Entry 3EAO (X-ray diffraction, 3.10 A resolution); this record covers chains A and B.

# Chain A (and B)
Molecule: Thioredoxin reductase 1, cytoplasmic
From: Rattus norvegicus
Notes: EC 1.8.1.9; chain B of this document is another copy of the same molecule, construct and numbering; everything in this record applies to it too
UniProtKB: O89049 (TRXR1_RAT); residue numbers follow UniProt; this construct covers 1-499
Chain sequence (499 residues; row label = number of the first residue in the row):
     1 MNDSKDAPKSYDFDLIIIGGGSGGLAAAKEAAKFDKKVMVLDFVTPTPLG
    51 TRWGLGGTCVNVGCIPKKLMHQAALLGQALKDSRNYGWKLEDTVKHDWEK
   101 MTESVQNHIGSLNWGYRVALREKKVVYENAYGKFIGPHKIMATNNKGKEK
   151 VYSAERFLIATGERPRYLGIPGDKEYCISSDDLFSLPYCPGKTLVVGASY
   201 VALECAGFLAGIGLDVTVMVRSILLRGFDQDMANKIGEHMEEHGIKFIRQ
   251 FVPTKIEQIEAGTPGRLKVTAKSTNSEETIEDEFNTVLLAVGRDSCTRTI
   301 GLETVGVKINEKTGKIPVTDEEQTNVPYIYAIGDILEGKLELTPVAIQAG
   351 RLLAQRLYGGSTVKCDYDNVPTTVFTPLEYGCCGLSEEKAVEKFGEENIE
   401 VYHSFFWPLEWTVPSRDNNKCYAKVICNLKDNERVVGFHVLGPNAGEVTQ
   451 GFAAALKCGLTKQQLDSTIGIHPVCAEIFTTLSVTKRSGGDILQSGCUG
Disordered / not traced: 1-10 (chain B: 1-9)
Differences from the reference sequence: conflict Arg-52 (Asn in O89049), Trp-53 (Gly in O89049)
Modified residues: Sec-498 (selenocysteine)
Swiss-Prot annotation at these positions:
  - active site: His-472 (Proton acceptor)
  - binding site (FAD): Ile-18 to Gly-23, Asp-42, Phe-43, Thr-58, Cys-59, Gly-63 to Lys-67, Tyr-131, Gly-132, Thr-161, Tyr-200, Asp-334, Glu-341 to Thr-343, His-472
  - binding site (NADP(+)): Arg-166, Ala-198 to Glu-204, Arg-221, Ser-222, Arg-226 to Phe-228, Val-291 to Arg-293, Lys-315, Glu-341
  - modified residue: Lys-68 (N6-succinyllysine), Tyr-131 (Phosphotyrosine)
  - cross-link: Cys-497 to Sec-498 (Cysteinyl-selenocysteine (Cys-Sec))
  - mutagenesis: Sec-498 (U498S: Loss of activity; Loss of activity)
Cystine bridges: Cys-59/Cys-64
Residues lining bound ligands:
  - FAD (flavin-adenine dinucleotide): Ile-18, Gly-19, Gly-20, Gly-21, Ser-22, Gly-23, Gly-24, Leu-41, Asp-42, Phe-43, Val-44, Gly-57, Thr-58, Cys-59, Val-62, Gly-63, Cys-64, Lys-67, Ala-130, Tyr-131, Gly-132, Ala-160, Thr-161, Gly-162, Glu-163, Ser-180, Phe-184, Tyr-200, Val-201, Glu-204, Arg-293, Cys-296, Ile-300, Ile-332, Gly-333, Asp-334, Glu-341, Leu-342, Thr-343, Pro-344, Ala-346, Phe-375
  - NADP (NAP; NADP nicotinamide-adenine-dinucleotide phosphate): Leu-168, Val-196, Gly-197, Ala-198, Ser-199, Tyr-200, Val-201, Ala-202, Arg-221, Ser-222, Ile-223, Arg-226, Val-252, Ala-290, Val-291, Gly-292, Arg-293, Glu-341

# How chain A and chain B interact
Contacting residue pairs (169):
  Lys-29(A) with Gly-499(B), hydrogen bond (side chain-backbone)
  Cys-59(A) with His-472(B)
  Cys-64(A) with His-472(B); Pro-473(B)
  Ile-65(A) with Leu-409(B); His-472(B)
  Lys-68(A) with Leu-409(B); Glu-410(B), salt bridge; Pro-473(B), hydrogen bond (side chain-backbone)
  Leu-69(A) with Tyr-86(B); Leu-409(B); Thr-412(B); Val-413(B), hydrophobic
  Gln-72(A) with Tyr-86(B); Glu-410(B)
  Ala-73(A) with Tyr-86(B); Trp-88(B), hydrogen bond (backbone-side chain)
  Leu-76(A) with Ala-79(B); Tyr-86(B), hydrophobic
  Gly-77(A) with Trp-88(B)
  Ala-79(A) with Leu-76(B)
  Leu-80(A) with Leu-80(B), hydrophobic; Ser-83(B)
  Ser-83(A) with Leu-80(B)
  Arg-84(A) with Lys-100(B)
  Asn-85(A) with Ser-104(B), hydrogen bond (backbone-side chain)
  Tyr-86(A) with Leu-69(B); Gln-72(B); Ala-73(B); Leu-76(B), hydrophobic; His-96(B), hydrogen bond (backbone-side chain); Met-101(B)
  Gly-87(A) with His-96(B); Asp-97(B), hydrogen bond (backbone-backbone); Lys-100(B); Met-101(B)
  Trp-88(A) with Ala-73(B), hydrogen bond (side chain-backbone); Gly-77(B); Val-94(B); Lys-95(B); His-96(B)
  Lys-89(A) with Val-94(B); Lys-95(B), hydrogen bond (backbone-backbone); Asp-97(B)
  Leu-90(A) with Val-94(B)
  Val-94(A) with Trp-88(B); Lys-89(B); Leu-90(B)
  Lys-95(A) with Trp-88(B); Lys-89(B), hydrogen bond (backbone-backbone)
  His-96(A) with Tyr-86(B), hydrogen bond (side chain-backbone); Gly-87(B); Trp-88(B)
  Asp-97(A) with Gly-87(B), hydrogen bond (backbone-backbone); Lys-89(B)
  Lys-100(A) with Arg-84(B); Gly-87(B)
  Met-101(A) with Tyr-86(B); Gly-87(B)
  Ser-104(A) with Asn-85(B), hydrogen bond (side chain-backbone); Val-413(B)
  His-108(A) with Leu-409(B); Thr-412(B), hydrogen bond
  Leu-112(A) with Sec-498(B)
  Gly-115(A) with Sec-498(B)
  Tyr-116(A) with Cys-497(B); Sec-498(B)
  Ala-119(A) with Sec-498(B); Gly-499(B)
  Pro-344(A) with Ile-469(B), hydrophobic; Gly-470(B); His-472(B)
  Val-345(A) with Ile-469(B)
  Gln-348(A) with Asp-466(B), hydrogen bond (side chain-backbone); Ile-469(B)
  Asp-366(A) with Ser-467(B); Ile-469(B)
  Val-370(A) with Ile-469(B), hydrophobic
  Pro-371(A) with Ile-469(B); Ile-471(B), hydrophobic
  Thr-373(A) with Ile-471(B)
  Phe-375(A) with His-472(B); Val-474(B), hydrophobic
  Leu-409(A) with Ile-65(B), hydrophobic; Lys-68(B); Leu-69(B); His-108(B)
  Glu-410(A) with Lys-68(B), salt bridge; Gln-72(B)
  Thr-412(A) with His-108(B), hydrogen bond
  Val-413(A) with Leu-69(B), hydrophobic; Ser-104(B)
  Asn-444(A) with Asn-444(B), hydrogen bond
  Gly-446(A) with Ile-471(B); Val-474(B)
  Glu-447(A) with Glu-447(B); Val-448(B); Val-474(B); Cys-475(B), hydrogen bond (side chain-backbone); Ala-476(B), hydrogen bond (side chain-backbone)
  Val-448(A) with Glu-447(B)
  Thr-449(A) with Ile-471(B)
  Gln-450(A) with Phe-452(B); Ile-469(B), hydrogen bond (side chain-backbone); Gly-470(B); Ile-471(B), hydrogen bond (side chain-backbone); Ala-476(B); Glu-477(B), hydrogen bond (side chain-backbone); Thr-480(B)
  Gly-451(A) with Gly-451(B); Phe-452(B); Ala-455(B)
  Phe-452(A) with Gln-450(B); Gly-451(B); Ala-454(B), hydrophobic
  Ala-453(A) with Thr-468(B)
  Ala-454(A) with Phe-452(B), hydrophobic; Thr-468(B)
  Ala-455(A) with Gly-451(B); Ala-455(B)
  Lys-457(A) with Gln-464(B); Ser-467(B); Thr-468(B)
  Cys-458(A) with Cys-458(B), hydrophobic; Leu-460(B), hydrophobic; Gln-464(B), hydrogen bond
  Leu-460(A) with Cys-458(B), hydrophobic
  Gln-464(A) with Lys-457(B); Cys-458(B)
  Asp-466(A) with Gln-348(B), hydrogen bond (backbone-side chain)
  Ser-467(A) with Asp-366(B); Lys-457(B)
  Thr-468(A) with Ala-453(B); Ala-454(B); Lys-457(B)
  Ile-469(A) with Pro-344(B), hydrophobic; Val-345(B); Gln-348(B); Asp-366(B); Val-370(B), hydrophobic; Pro-371(B); Gln-450(B), hydrogen bond (backbone-side chain)
  Gly-470(A) with Pro-344(B); Gln-450(B)
  Ile-471(A) with Pro-371(B), hydrophobic; Thr-373(B); Gly-446(B); Thr-449(B); Gln-450(B), hydrogen bond (backbone-side chain)
  His-472(A) with Cys-59(B); Cys-64(B); Ile-65(B); Pro-344(B); Phe-375(B)
  Pro-473(A) with Cys-64(B); Lys-68(B), hydrogen bond (backbone-side chain)
  Val-474(A) with Gly-446(B); Glu-447(B)
  Cys-475(A) with Glu-447(B), hydrogen bond (backbone-side chain)
  Ala-476(A) with Glu-447(B), hydrogen bond (backbone-side chain); Gln-450(B)
  Glu-477(A) with Gln-450(B)
  Thr-480(A) with Gln-450(B)
  Sec-498(A) with Leu-112(B); Gly-115(B); Tyr-116(B); Ala-119(B)
  Gly-499(A) with Lys-29(B), hydrogen bond (backbone-side chain); Ala-119(B)
Other interface residues (no listed pair), chain A (81 interface residues in all): Asp-82, Val-105, Gly-211, Ile-212, Thr-343, Thr-372, Cys-497
Other interface residues (no listed pair), chain B (82 interface residues in all): Asp-82, Val-105, Gly-211, Ile-212, Thr-343, Thr-372, Trp-407

# In short
81 residues of chain A and 82 residues of chain B are in contact, with 29 hydrogen bonds and 2 salt bridges.
Among the polar pairs are Lys-68(A)/Glu-410(B), Lys-29(A)/Gly-499(B) and Lys-68(A)/Pro-473(B). Ligands of
chain A: flavin-adenine dinucleotide and NADP.
Chain A and chain B are both Thioredoxin reductase 1, cytoplasmic (Rattus norvegicus); the structure, Crystal
structure of recombinant rat selenoprotein thioredoxin reductase 1 with oxidized C-terminal tail, was
determined by X-ray diffraction (same publication as 3EAN).
